8U6Q - chains A and B; structure by X-ray diffraction, 2.55 A resolution.

[Chain A]
Protein: Reverse transcriptase/ribonuclease H
Source organism: Human immunodeficiency virus 1
Notes: EC 2.7.7.49, 2.7.7.7, 3.1.26.13
Reference sequence: P03366 (POL_HV1B1); residues 1-555 here correspond to UniProt positions 600-1154 (UniProt number = residue number + 599)
Chain sequence (557 residues; row label = number of the first residue in the row; numbers below 1 keep their minus sign (Met-1 is residue -1)):
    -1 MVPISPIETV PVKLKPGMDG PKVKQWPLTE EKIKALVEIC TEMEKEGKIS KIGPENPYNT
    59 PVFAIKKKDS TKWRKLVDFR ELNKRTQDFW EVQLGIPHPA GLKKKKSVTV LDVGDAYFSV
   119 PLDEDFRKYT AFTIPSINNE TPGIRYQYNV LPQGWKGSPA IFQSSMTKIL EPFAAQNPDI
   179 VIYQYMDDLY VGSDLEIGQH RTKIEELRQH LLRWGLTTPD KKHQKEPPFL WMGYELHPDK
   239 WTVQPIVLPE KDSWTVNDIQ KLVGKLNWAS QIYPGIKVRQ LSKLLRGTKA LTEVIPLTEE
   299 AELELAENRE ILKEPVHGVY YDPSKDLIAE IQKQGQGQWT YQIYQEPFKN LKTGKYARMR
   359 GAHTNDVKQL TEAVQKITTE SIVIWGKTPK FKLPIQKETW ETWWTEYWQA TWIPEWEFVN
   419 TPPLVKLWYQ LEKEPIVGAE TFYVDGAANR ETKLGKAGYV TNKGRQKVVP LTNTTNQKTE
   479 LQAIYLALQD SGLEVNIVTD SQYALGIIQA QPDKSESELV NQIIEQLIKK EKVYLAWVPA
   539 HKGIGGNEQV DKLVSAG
Unresolved in the structure: -1 to 1, 65-69, 359-360, 553-555
Sequence notes: expression tag (-1 to 0); engineered mutation Ala172 (Lys771 in P03366), Ala173 (Lys772 in P03366), Ser280 (Cys879 in P03366)
UniProt features mapped onto this chain:
  - region: Phe227 to His235 (RT 'primer grip')
  - motif: Trp398 to Trp414 (Tryptophan repeat motif)
  - binding site (Mg(2+)): Asp110, Asp185, Asp186, Asp443, Glu478, Asp498, Asp549
  - site: Trp401 (Essential for RT p66/p51 heterodimerization), Trp414 (Essential for RT p66/p51 heterodimerization), Phe440, Tyr441 (Cleavage)
Residues lining bound ligands: VOU ((4S)-8-{2-[3-oxo-3-(pyrrolidin-1-yl)propoxy]phenoxy}indolizine-2-carbonitrile): Leu100, Lys101, Lys102, Lys103, Val106, Val108, Val179, Tyr181, Tyr188, Val189, Gly190, Phe227, Trp229, Leu234, His235, Pro236, Tyr318

[Chain B]
Protein: p51 RT
Source organism: Human immunodeficiency virus 1
Reference sequence: P03366 (POL_HV1B1); residues 1-428 here correspond to UniProt positions 600-1027 (UniProt number = residue number + 599)
Chain sequence (428 residues; numbered 1 to 428; the number before each row is that of its first residue):
     1 PISPIETVPV KLKPGMDGPK VKQWPLTEEK IKALVEICTE MEKEGKISKI GPENPYNTPV
    61 FAIKKKDSTK WRKLVDFREL NKRTQDFWEV QLGIPHPAGL KKKKSVTVLD VGDAYFSVPL
   121 DEDFRKYTAF TIPSINNETP GIRYQYNVLP QGWKGSPAIF QSSMTKILEP FKKQNPDIVI
   181 YQYMDDLYVG SDLEIGQHRT KIEELRQHLL RWGLTTPDKK HQKEPPFLWM GYELHPDKWT
   241 VQPIVLPEKD SWTVNDIQKL VGKLNWASQI YPGIKVRQLS KLLRGTKALT EVIPLTEEAE
   301 LELAENREIL KEPVHGVYYD PSKDLIAEIQ KQGQGQWTYQ IYQEPFKNLK TGKYARMRGA
   361 HTNDVKQLTE AVQKITTESI VIWGKTPKFK LPIQKETWET WWTEYWQATW IPEWEFVNTP
   421 PLVKLWYQ
Unresolved in the structure: 1-4, 65-67, 219-232
Sequence notes: engineered mutation Ser280 (Cys879 in P03366)
UniProt features mapped onto this chain:
  - region: Phe227 to His235 (RT 'primer grip')
  - motif: Trp398 to Trp414 (Tryptophan repeat motif)
  - binding site (Mg(2+)): Asp110, Asp185, Asp186
  - site (Essential for RT p66/p51 heterodimerization): Trp401, Trp414

[How chain A and chain B interact]
Residue-residue contacts (88):
  Val8(A) - Glu53(B)
  Pro9(A) - Glu53(B)
  Gln85(A) - Glu53(B)  hydrogen bond (side chain-backbone)
  Asp86(A) - Pro55(B)
  Phe87(A) - Pro52(B)
  Phe87(A) - Glu53(B)
  Phe87(A) - Pro55(B)
  Trp88(A) - Pro52(B)  hydrogen bond (backbone-backbone)
  Trp88(A) - Asn54(B)
  Trp88(A) - Pro55(B)
  Trp88(A) - Pro140(B)
  Trp88(A) - Gly141(B)
  Trp88(A) - Arg143(B)
  Gly93(A) - Asn137(B)
  Ile94(A) - Asn137(B)
  Pro95(A) - Asn136(B)
  His96(A) - Asn136(B)  hydrogen bond (backbone-side chain)
  Ala158(A) - Pro52(B)
  Gln161(A) - Pro140(B)
  Ser162(A) - Pro52(B)
  Tyr181(A) - Glu138(B)
  Gln373(A) - Glu396(B)
  Gln373(A) - Thr397(B)  hydrogen bond
  Gln373(A) - Thr400(B)  hydrogen bond
  Ile380(A) - Pro25(B)  hydrophobic
  Ile380(A) - Leu26(B)
  Val381(A) - Pro25(B)  hydrophobic
  Val381(A) - Ile135(B)
  Val381(A) - Asn136(B)  hydrogen bond (backbone-backbone)
  Ile382(A) - Ile135(B)
  Ile382(A) - Asn136(B)
  Trp383(A) - Ile135(B)
  Gly384(A) - Thr27(B)
  Gly384(A) - Glu28(B)  hydrogen bond (backbone-backbone)
  Gly384(A) - Ile135(B)
  Trp402(A) - Lys331(B)  hydrogen bond (backbone-side chain)
  Tyr405(A) - Lys331(B)  hydrogen bond (backbone-side chain)
  Trp406(A) - Lys331(B)
  Trp406(A) - Pro392(B)  hydrophobic
  Trp406(A) - Val417(B)
  Trp406(A) - Asn418(B)
  Trp406(A) - Thr419(B)
  Trp406(A) - Pro420(B)
  Gln407(A) - Lys331(B)  hydrogen bond (backbone-side chain)
  Gln407(A) - Pro392(B)
  Gln407(A) - Ile393(B)
  Gln407(A) - Gln394(B)  hydrogen bond (side chain-backbone)
  Gln407(A) - Val417(B)
  Ala408(A) - Asp364(B)
  Ala408(A) - Pro392(B)  hydrogen bond (backbone-backbone)
  Ala408(A) - Ile393(B)
  Thr409(A) - Asp364(B)
  Trp410(A) - Asn363(B)
  Trp410(A) - Val365(B)  hydrophobic
  Trp410(A) - Trp401(B)  hydrophobic
  Trp410(A) - Tyr405(B)
  Glu432(A) - Asn255(B)
  Pro433(A) - Asn255(B)
  Pro433(A) - Leu289(B)  hydrophobic
  Pro433(A) - Thr290(B)
  Ile434(A) - Thr290(B)
  Val435(A) - Thr290(B)
  Thr439(A) - Ala288(B)
  Thr439(A) - Leu289(B)  hydrogen bond (side chain-backbone)
  Tyr441(A) - Gln258(B)
  Tyr441(A) - Lys287(B)  hydrogen bond (side chain-backbone)
  Thr459(A) - Thr286(B)
  Asn460(A) - Thr286(B)
  Asn460(A) - Lys287(B)
  Asn460(A) - Ala288(B)
  Asn494(A) - Leu289(B)
  Val496(A) - Leu289(B)  hydrophobic
  Tyr532(A) - Asn255(B)  hydrogen bond
  Tyr532(A) - Lys259(B)  hydrogen bond
  Tyr532(A) - Leu289(B)  hydrophobic
  Ala534(A) - Lys259(B)
  Trp535(A) - Lys259(B)
  Val536(A) - Gln258(B)
  Pro537(A) - Gly262(B)
  Lys540(A) - Ser280(B)
  Gly541(A) - Ser280(B)
  Ile542(A) - Ser280(B)
  Ile542(A) - Leu283(B)
  Gly543(A) - Leu283(B)
  Gly543(A) - Arg284(B)
  Gly544(A) - Thr286(B)
  Gln547(A) - Arg284(B)
  Gln547(A) - Thr286(B)
Also at the interface, not in a pair above, chain A (57 interface residues in all): Gly99, Leu100, Ile159, Glu370, Thr376, Thr377, Thr386, Thr403, Val458
Also at the interface, not in a pair above, chain B (53 interface residues in all): Lys20, Thr131, Val254, Asn265, Gly285, Trp337, Leu368, Glu404, Pro421, Trp426

[Overview]
The interface between chain A and chain B involves 57 residues on one side and 53 on the other; the contacts
include 16 hydrogen bonds. Among the polar pairs are Gln85(A)-Glu53(B), His96(A)-Asn136(B) and
Gln373(A)-Thr397(B). Bound to chain A: compound VOU.
Here chain A is Reverse transcriptase/ribonuclease H and chain B is p51 RT, both from Human immunodeficiency
virus 1. Entry 8U6Q (Crystal Structure of HIV-1 Reverse Transcriptase in Complex with
8-(2-(3-oxo-3-(pyrrolidin-1-yl)propoxy)phenoxy)indolizine-2-carbonitrile (JLJ755), a non-nucleoside inhibitor)
was determined by X-ray diffraction, deposited together with 8U69, 8U6A, 8U6B, 8U6C, 8U6D, 8U6E and 14 further
entries.
